Entry 8KME (X-ray diffraction, 2.10 A resolution); this record covers chains 1 and 2 of the 4 polymer chains in the assembly.

== Chain 1 ==
Protein: Thrombin
Source organism: Homo sapiens
Notes: EC 3.4.21.5; fragment: light chain
UniProt: P00734 (THRB_HUMAN); aligned to UniProt positions 330-343 over residues 1-14 (the alignment contains insertions or deletions, so no single offset holds)
Sequence (36 residues; each row starts with the number of its first residue; a row labelled like 14A-14N holds insertion residues (14A, then the next letters in order)):
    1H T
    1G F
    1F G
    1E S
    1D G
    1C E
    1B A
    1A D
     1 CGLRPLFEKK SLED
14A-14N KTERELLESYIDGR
Unresolved in the structure: 1H, 1G, 1F, 1E, 1D, 1C, 14K-14N

== Chain 2 ==
Protein: Thrombin
Source organism: Homo sapiens
Notes: EC 3.4.21.5; fragment: heavy chain
UniProt: P00734 (THRB_HUMAN); aligned to UniProt positions 364-620 over residues 16-245 (the alignment contains insertions or deletions, so no single offset holds)
Sequence (259 residues; each row starts with the number of its first residue; note: 3 numbers in that range are skipped by the numbering (no residue carries them; nothing is unmodelled there); a row labelled like 60A-60I holds insertion residues (60A, then the next letters in order)):
    16 IVEGSDAEIG MSPWQVMLFR K
   36A S
    37 PQELLCGASL ISDRWVLTAA HCLL
60A-60I YPPWDKNFT
    61 ENDLLVRIGK HSRTRYE
   77A R
    78 NIEKISMLEK IYIHPRYNWR
   97A E
    98 NLDRDIALMK LKKPVAFSDY IHPVCLPDRE TA
129A-129C ASL
   130 LQAGYKGRVT GWGNLKET
147A-147G WTANVGK
   150 GQPSVLQVVN LPIVERPVCK DSTRIRITDN MFCAG
  184A Y
   185 KP
186A-186D DEGK
   187 RGDACEGDSG GPFVMKSP
204A-204B FN
   205 NRWYQMGIVS WGE
   219 GCD
  221A R
   222 DGKYGFYTHV FRLKKWIQKV IDQFGE
Unresolved in the structure: 147A-147G, 246-247
Disulfide bonds: Cys42-Cys58, Cys168-Cys182, Cys191-Cys220
Ion coordination: Na+ site 1: Lys169, Thr172; Na+ site 2: Arg221A, Lys224
Swiss-Prot annotation at these positions:
  - region: Ala183 to Val200 (High affinity receptor-binding region which is also known as the TP508 peptide)
  - active site (Charge relay system): His57, Asp102, Ser195
  - glycosylation: Asn60G (N-linked (GlcNAc...) (complex) asparagine)

== Chain 1 / chain 2 interface ==
Residue-residue contacts - 56 pairs, chain 1 then chain 2:
  Cys1(1) with Pro120(2); Val121(2); Cys122(2), disulfide; Arg206(2)
  Asp1A(1) with His119(2), hydrogen bond (backbone-side chain)
  Gly2(1) with Pro120(2), hydrogen bond (backbone-backbone); Cys122(2); Arg206(2); Trp207(2), hydrogen bond (backbone-backbone)
  Leu3(1) with His119(2), hydrogen bond (backbone-side chain); Asn205(2); Arg206(2)
  Arg4(1) with Met26(2), hydrogen bond (side chain-backbone); Pro28(2); Trp29(2); Arg137(2); Trp207(2)
  Pro5(1) with Ser115(2); Asp116(2); His119(2)
  Leu6(1) with Asp116(2); Tyr117(2), hydrophobic
  Phe7(1) with Ile24(2); Gly25(2); Met26(2)
  Glu8(1) with Lys202(2), salt bridge; Asn205(2); Trp207(2), hydrogen bond
  Lys9(1) with His119(2)
  Asp14(1) with Glu23(2); Met26(2); Arg137(2), salt bridge
  Lys14A(1) with Glu23(2), hydrogen bond (backbone-side chain)
  Thr14B(1) with Met26(2); Arg137(2), hydrogen bond; Asn159(2), hydrogen bond (backbone-side chain)
  Glu14C(1) with Arg137(2); Lys202(2), salt bridge
  Glu14E(1) with Lys135(2), salt bridge; Asn159(2), hydrogen bond; Tyr184A(2)
  Leu14F(1) with Lys135(2); Gly136(2); Asn159(2); Trp207(2), hydrophobic
  Leu14G(1) with Lys202(2); Pro204(2), hydrophobic
  Ser14I(1) with Gly133(2); Tyr134(2); Lys135(2), hydrogen bond (side chain-backbone)
  Tyr14J(1) with Leu129C(2), hydrophobic; Tyr134(2), hydrophobic; Lys135(2), hydrogen bond (side chain-backbone); Met201(2); Lys202(2), hydrogen bond (side chain-backbone); Pro204(2), hydrophobic
Other interface residues (no listed pair), chain 2 (29 interface residues in all): Asp21, Asn204B
Inter-chain disulfides: Cys1(1)-Cys122(2)

== Overview ==
The interface between chain 1 and chain 2 involves 19 residues on one side and 29 on the other; the contacts
include 1 disulfide bond, 13 hydrogen bonds and 4 salt bridges. Polar pairs include Glu8(1)-Lys202(2),
Glu14E(1)-Lys135(2) and Asp14(1)-Arg137(2).
Chain 1 is Thrombin and chain 2 is Thrombin, both from Homo sapiens; the structure, Crystal structure of human
alpha-thrombin inhibited with SEL2770, was determined by X-ray diffraction, deposited together with 7KME.
